Entry 7CNN (X-ray diffraction, 2.50 A resolution); this record covers chains C and E of the 6 polymer chains in the assembly.

# Chain C
Name: Tubulin alpha-1B chain
Source organism: Sus scrofa
UniProtKB: Q2XVP4 (TBA1B_PIG); residues 1-451 here = UniProt positions 1-451
Sequence (451 residues; numbered 1 to 451; the number before each row is that of its first residue):
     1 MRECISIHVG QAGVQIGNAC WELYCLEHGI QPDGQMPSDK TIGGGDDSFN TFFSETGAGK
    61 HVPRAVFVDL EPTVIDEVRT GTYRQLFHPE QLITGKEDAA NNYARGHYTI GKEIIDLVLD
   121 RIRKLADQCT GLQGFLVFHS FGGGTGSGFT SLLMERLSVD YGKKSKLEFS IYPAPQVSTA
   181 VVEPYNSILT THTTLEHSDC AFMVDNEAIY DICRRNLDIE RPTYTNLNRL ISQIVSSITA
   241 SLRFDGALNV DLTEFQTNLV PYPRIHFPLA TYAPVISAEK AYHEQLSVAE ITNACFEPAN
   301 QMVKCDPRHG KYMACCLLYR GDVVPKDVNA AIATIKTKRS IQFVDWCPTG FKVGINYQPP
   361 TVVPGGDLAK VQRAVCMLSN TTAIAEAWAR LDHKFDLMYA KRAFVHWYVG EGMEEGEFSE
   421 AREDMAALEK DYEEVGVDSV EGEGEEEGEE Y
Not modelled in the structure: 441-451
Bound ions: Ca2+: D39, T41, G44, E55
Small-molecule neighbours:
  - Vinorelbine (GDF): L248, P325, K326, V328, N329, I332, A333, K336, G350, F351, V353, I355
  - GTP (guanosine-5'-triphosphate): G10, Q11, A12, Q15, I16, D69, D98, A99, A100, N101, S140, G142, G143, G144, T145, G146, I171, P173, V177, S178, T179, E183, N206, Y224, L227, N228, I231
Swiss-Prot annotation at these positions:
  - motif: M1 to C4 (MREC motif)
  - active site: E254
  - binding site (GTP): G10, Q11, A12, Q15, E71, A99, S140, G143, G144, T145, G146, T179, E183, N206, Y224, N228, L252
  - binding site (Mg(2+)): E71
  - site: Y451 (Involved in polymerization)
  - modified residue: K40 (N6,N6,N6-trimethyllysine), S48 (Phosphoserine), S232 (Phosphoserine), Y282 (3'-nitrotyrosine), R339 (Omega-N-methylarginine), S439 (Phosphoserine), E443 (5-glutamyl polyglutamate), E445 (5-glutamyl polyglutamate), Y451 (3'-nitrotyrosine)
  - cross-link (Glycyl lysine isopeptide (Lys-Gly)): K326 (interchain with G-Cter in ubiquitin), K370 (interchain with G-Cter in ubiquitin)

# Chain E
Name: Stathmin-4
Source organism: Mus musculus
UniProtKB: P63042 (STMN4_MOUSE); residues 5-145 here correspond to UniProt positions 49-189 (UniProt number = residue number + 44)
Sequence (143 residues; row label = number of the first residue in the row):
     3 MADMEVIELN KCTSGQSFEV ILKPPSFDGV PEFNASLPRR RDPSLEEIQK KLEAAEERRK
    63 YQEAELLKHL AEKREHEREV IQKAIEENNN FIKMAKEKLA QKMESNKENR EAHLAAMLER
   123 LQEKDKHAEE VRKNKELKEE ASR
Not modelled in the structure: 3-5, 29-43, 143-145
Sequence notes: initiating methionine (3); expression tag (4)
Bound ions: Ca2+ near D44 (its only coordinating residue here)

# How chain C and chain E interact
Residue-residue contacts (31; chain C residue first):
  H107(C) - K104(E)  hydrogen bond
  H107(C) - M105(E)
  Y108(C) - K104(E)
  Y108(C) - M105(E)  hydrophobic
  Y108(C) - N108(E)
  T109(C) - R112(E)
  K112(C) - M105(E)
  E155(C) - L101(E)
  E155(C) - K104(E)  salt bridge
  R156(C) - L101(E)
  S158(C) - F93(E)
  S158(C) - I94(E)
  V159(C) - I94(E)
  V159(C) - K98(E)
  G162(C) - N90(E)
  G162(C) - I94(E)
  K163(C) - N90(E)  hydrogen bond (backbone-side chain)
  K163(C) - F93(E)
  E196(C) - F93(E)
  H197(C) - F93(E)
  H197(C) - A97(E)
  V409(C) - H115(E)
  G410(C) - R112(E)
  G410(C) - H115(E)
  E411(C) - N108(E)  hydrogen bond (backbone-side chain)
  E411(C) - R112(E)  salt bridge
  G412(C) - N108(E)  hydrogen bond (backbone-side chain)
  G412(C) - N111(E)  hydrogen bond (backbone-side chain)
  G412(C) - R112(E)
  M413(C) - N108(E)
  E414(C) - N111(E)  hydrogen bond
Also at the interface, not in a pair above, chain C (21 interface residues in all): Y103, L152, T193
Also at the interface, not in a pair above, chain E (13 interface residues in all): S107

# In short
21 residues of chain C and 13 residues of chain E are in contact; the contacts include 6 hydrogen bonds and 2
salt bridges. Among the polar pairs are E155(C)-K104(E), E411(C)-R112(E) and H107(C)-K104(E). Bound to chain
C: Vinorelbine and GTP.
Here chain C is Tubulin alpha-1B chain (Sus scrofa) and chain E is Stathmin-4 (Mus musculus). Entry 7CNN
(vinorelbine in complex with tubulin) was determined by X-ray diffraction, deposited together with 7CNM and
7CNO.
